7LG6 - chains A and E of the 18 polymer chains in the assembly; structure by electron microscopy, 3.28 A resolution.

# Chain A (and E)
Protein: Envelope glycoprotein gp120
Source organism: Human immunodeficiency virus 1
Notes: chain E of this document is another copy of the same molecule, construct and numbering; everything in this record applies to it too
UniProt: Q2N0S6 (Q2N0S6_9HIV1); the construct lacks a stretch of the UniProt sequence and is renumbered around it, so the offset changes along the chain: 31-141 = UniProt 30-140; 150-185 = UniProt 141-176; 189-309 = UniProt 188-308; 312-323 = UniProt 309-320; 2 more segments
Sequence (475 residues; row label = number of the first residue in the row; note: 14 numbers in that range are skipped by the numbering (no residue carries them; nothing is unmodelled there); a row labelled like 185A-185K holds insertion residues (185A, then the next letters in order)):
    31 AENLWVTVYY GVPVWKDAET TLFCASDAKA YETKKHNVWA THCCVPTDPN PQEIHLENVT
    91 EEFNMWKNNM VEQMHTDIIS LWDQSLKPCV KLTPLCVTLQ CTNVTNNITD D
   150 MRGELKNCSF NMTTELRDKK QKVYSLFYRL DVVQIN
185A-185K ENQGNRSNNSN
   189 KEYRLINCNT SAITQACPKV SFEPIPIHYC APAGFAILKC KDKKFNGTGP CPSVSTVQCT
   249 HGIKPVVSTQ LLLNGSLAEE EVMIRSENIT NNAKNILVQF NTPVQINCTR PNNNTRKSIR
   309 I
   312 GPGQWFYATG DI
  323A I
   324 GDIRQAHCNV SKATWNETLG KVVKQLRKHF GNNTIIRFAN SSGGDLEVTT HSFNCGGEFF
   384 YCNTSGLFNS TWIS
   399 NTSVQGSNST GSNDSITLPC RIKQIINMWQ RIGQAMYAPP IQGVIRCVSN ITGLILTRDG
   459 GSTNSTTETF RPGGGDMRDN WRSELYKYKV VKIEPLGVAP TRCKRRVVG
Not modelled in the structure: 185A-185K, 399-411, 507
Disulfide bonds: Cys54-Cys73, Cys119-Cys205, Cys126-Cys196, Cys131-Cys157, Cys218-Cys247, Cys228-Cys239, Cys296-Cys331, Cys378-Cys445, Cys385-Cys418
Covalent attachments: N-acetylglucosamine (NAG) linked to Asn88, Asn133, Asn137, Asn156, Asn160, Asn197, Asn234, Asn262, Asn295, Asn301, Asn332, Asn339, Asn363, Asn386, Asn392, Asn448; glycan linked to Asn276
Sequence notes: engineered mutation Lys64 (Glu63 in Q2N0S6), Cys73 (Ala72 in Q2N0S6), Trp316 (Ala313 in Q2N0S6), Asn332 (Thr330 in Q2N0S6), Cys501 (Ala498 in Q2N0S6)
Reported in the primary citation:
  - post-translational modification sites: Asn276
  - mutagenesis - N276D, R456S: abolished binding to VRC40.01
  - mutagenesis - D368R: decreased binding to VRC40.01
  - mutagenesis - N276D, R456S: abolished binding to VRC33.01
  - mutagenesis - N234S, D368R: decreased binding to VRC33.01

# How chain A and chain E interact
Pairs across the interface (18):
  Thr123(A) - Arg166(E)
  Pro124(A) - Arg166(E)
  Cys126(A) - Glu164(E)
  Cys126(A) - Leu165(E)
  Cys126(A) - Arg166(E)  hydrogen bond (backbone-backbone)
  Val127(A) - Leu165(E)  hydrophobic
  Val127(A) - Arg166(E)
  Val127(A) - Asp167(E)
  Thr128(A) - Leu165(E)
  Thr128(A) - Asp167(E)  hydrogen bond (backbone-side chain)
  Cys196(A) - Glu164(E)
  Cys196(A) - Pro313(E)
  Asn197(A) - Arg308(E)  hydrogen bond (backbone-side chain)
  Asn197(A) - Gly314(E)
  Thr198(A) - Pro313(E)
  Thr198(A) - Gly314(E)
  Ser199(A) - Pro313(E)
  Ala200(A) - Pro313(E)
Also at the interface, not in a pair above, chain A (11 interface residues in all): Arg192
Also at the interface, not in a pair above, chain E (8 interface residues in all): Lys168

# Overview
11 residues of chain A face 8 of chain E across their interface, with 3 hydrogen bonds. Polar pairs include
Thr128(A)-Asp167(E), Asn197(A)-Arg308(E) and Cys126(A)-Arg166(E). The paper reports that N276D and R456S of
chain A abolish binding to VRC40.01; a modification site at Asn276(A); 4 substitutions were tested in all.
Chain A and chain E are both Envelope glycoprotein gp120 (Human immunodeficiency virus 1); the structure,
BG505 SOSIP.v5.2 in complex with VRC40.01 and RM19R Fabs, was determined by electron microscopy together with
7LL1 and 7LL2 from the same study.
